3RN0 - chains B and F of the 6 polymer chains in the assembly; structure by X-ray diffraction, 1.91 A resolution.

== Chain B ==
Name: Methylamine utilization protein MauG
Source organism: Paracoccus denitrificans
Notes: EC 1.-.-.-
UniProtKB: Q51658 (MAUG_PARDP); residues 1-367 here correspond to UniProt positions 21-387 (UniProt number = residue number + 20)
Amino-acid sequence (373 residues; numbered 1 to 373; the number before each row is that of its first residue):
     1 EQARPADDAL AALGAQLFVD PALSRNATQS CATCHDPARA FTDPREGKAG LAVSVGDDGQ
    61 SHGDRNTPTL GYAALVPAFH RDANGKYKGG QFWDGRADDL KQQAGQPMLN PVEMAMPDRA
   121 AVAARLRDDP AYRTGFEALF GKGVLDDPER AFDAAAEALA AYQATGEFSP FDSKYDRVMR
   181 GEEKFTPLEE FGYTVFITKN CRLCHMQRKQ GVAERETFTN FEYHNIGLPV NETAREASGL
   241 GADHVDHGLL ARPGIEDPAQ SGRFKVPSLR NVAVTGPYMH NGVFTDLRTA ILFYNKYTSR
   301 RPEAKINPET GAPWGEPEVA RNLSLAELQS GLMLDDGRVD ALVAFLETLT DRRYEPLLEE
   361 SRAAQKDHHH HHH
Disordered / not traced: 1-5, 361-373
Differences from the reference sequence: engineered mutation Lys-199 (Trp219 in Q51658); expression tag (368-373)
Ion coordination: heme c Fe site 1 near His-35 (its only coordinating residue here); Ca2+: Asn-66, Thr-275, Pro-277; heme c Fe site 2: His-205, Tyr-294; Na+ site 1: Asn-231, Thr-233; Na+ site 2: Leu-250, Arg-252, Ile-255
Small-molecule neighbours:
  - heme c (HEC), molecule 1: Gln-29, Ser-30, Cys-31, Cys-34, His-35, Arg-45, Ser-54, Val-55, Gly-56, Arg-65, Asn-66, Thr-67, Pro-68, Thr-69, Leu-70, Gln-91, Phe-92, Trp-93, Asp-94, Arg-96, Leu-100, Gln-103, Ala-104, Pro-107, Met-108, Glu-113, Met-114, Leu-159, Gln-163, Lys-265
  - heme c (HEC), molecule 2: Trp-93, Asn-200, Cys-201, Cys-204, His-205, His-224, Ile-226, Leu-228, Phe-264, Lys-265, Val-266, Pro-267, Leu-269, Val-272, Tyr-278, Met-279, His-280, Leu-287, Ala-290, Ile-291, Tyr-294, Ser-324, Glu-327, Leu-328, Leu-334, Leu-342, Leu-346
UniProt features mapped onto this chain:
  - binding site (heme c): Cys-31, Cys-34, His-35, Cys-201, Cys-204, His-205, His-280
From the paper describing this entry:
  - mutagenesis - W199K: abolished catalytic activity on preMADH
  - mutagenesis - W199K (approximately 10%): decreased catalytic activity on quinol MADH

== Chain F ==
Name: Methylamine dehydrogenase heavy chain
Source organism: Paracoccus denitrificans
Notes: EC 1.4.99.3
UniProtKB: A1BB97 (A1BB97_PARDP); residues 1-386 here correspond to UniProt positions 32-417 (UniProt number = residue number + 31)
Amino-acid sequence (386 residues; each row starts with the number of its first residue):
     1 QDAPEAETQA QETQGQAAAR AAAADLAAGQ DDEPRILEAP APDARRVYVN DPAHFAAVTQ
    61 QFVIDGEAGR VIGMIDGGFL PNPVVADDGS FIAHASTVFS RIARGERTDY VEVFDPVTLL
   121 PTADIELPDA PRFLVGTYPW MTSLTPDGKT LLFYQFSPAP AVGVVDLEGK AFKRMLDVPD
   181 CYHIFPTAPD TFFMHCRDGS LAKVAFGTEG TPEITHTEVF HPEDEFLINH PAYSQKAGRL
   241 VWPTYTGKIH QIDLSSGDAK FLPAVEALTE AERADGWRPG GWQQVAYHRA LDRIYLLVDQ
   301 RDEWRHKTAS RFVVVLDAKT GERLAKFEMG HEIDSINVSQ DEKPLLYALS TGDKTLYIHD
   361 AESGEELRSV NQLGHGPQVI TTADMG
Disordered / not traced: 1-10
Disulfide bonds: Cys-181/Cys-196

== Chain B / chain F interface ==
Residue-residue contacts - 18 pairs, chain B then chain F:
  Phe-191(B) / Arg-197(F)
  Thr-298(B) / Pro-158(F)
  Arg-300(B) / Gln-155(F)  hydrogen bond
  Arg-300(B) / Pro-158(F)
  Arg-300(B) / Ala-161(F)
  Arg-300(B) / Met-175(F)
  Arg-301(B) / Ala-159(F)
  Arg-301(B) / Asp-177(F)  salt bridge
  Arg-301(B) / Val-178(F)
  Gly-331(B) / Ser-157(F)  hydrogen bond (backbone-side chain)
  Gly-331(B) / Pro-158(F)
  Leu-332(B) / Phe-156(F)  hydrophobic
  Leu-332(B) / Ser-157(F)
  Leu-332(B) / Pro-158(F)
  Met-333(B) / Pro-158(F)  hydrogen bond (backbone-backbone)
  Met-333(B) / Ala-159(F)  hydrophobic
  Arg-338(B) / Asp-180(F)  salt bridge
  Arg-338(B) / Arg-197(F)
Interface residues without a listed pair, chain B (9 interface residues in all): Asp-335
Interface residues without a listed pair, chain F (12 interface residues in all): Pro-160

== Overview ==
9 residues of chain B face 12 of chain F across their interface; the contacts include 3 hydrogen bonds and 2
salt bridges. Polar contacts include Arg-301(B)/Asp-177(F), Arg-338(B)/Asp-180(F) and Arg-300(B)/Gln-155(F).
The paper reports that W199K of chain B abolishes catalytic activity on preMADH; W199K of chain B reduces
catalytic activity on quinol MADH.
Here chain B is Methylamine utilization protein MauG and chain F is Methylamine dehydrogenase heavy chain,
both from Paracoccus denitrificans. Entry 3RN0 (Crystal Structure of the W199K-MauG/pre-Methylamine
Dehydrogenase Complex) was determined by X-ray diffraction, deposited together with 3RLM and 3RMZ.
